9FOF - chains q and D of the 12 polymer chains in the assembly; structure by electron microscopy, 2.90 A resolution.

== Chain q ==
Protein: TAR DNA-binding protein 43
Source organism: Homo sapiens
Reference sequence: Q13148 (TADBP_HUMAN); residue numbers follow UniProt; this construct covers 282-345
Chain sequence (64 residues; numbered 282 to 345; the number before each row is that of its first residue):
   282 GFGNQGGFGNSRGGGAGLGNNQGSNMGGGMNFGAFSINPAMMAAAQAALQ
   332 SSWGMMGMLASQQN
Swiss-Prot annotation at these positions:
  - modified residue: S292 (Phosphoserine), R293 (Omega-N-methylarginine)
  - natural variant: G287 (G287S: In ALS10), G290 (G290A: In ALS10), G294 (G294A: In ALS10; G294V: In ALS10), G295 (G295R: In ALS10; G295S: In ALS10), G298 (G298S: In ALS10), A315 (A315T: In ALS10), A321 (A321V: In ALS10), Q331 (Q331K: In ALS10), S332 (S332N: In ALS10), G335 (G335D: In ALS10), M337 (M337V: In ALS10), Q343 (Q343R: In ALS10)
Reported in the primary citation:
  - post-translational modification sites: R293

== Chain D ==
Protein: Annexin A11
Source organism: Homo sapiens
Reference sequence: P50995 (ANX11_HUMAN); residues 39-74 here = UniProt positions 39-74
Chain sequence (36 residues; each row starts with the number of its first residue):
    39 LDNVATYAGQFNQDYLSGMAANMSGTFGGANMPNLY
Swiss-Prot annotation at these positions:
  - natural variant: D40 (D40G: In ALS23; D40Y: In IBMWMA)

== Chain q / chain D interface ==
Contacting residue pairs (9):
  W334(q) - N69(D)
  G335(q) - F65(D)
  M337(q) - S62(D)
  G338(q) - M61(D)
  M339(q) - A58(D)
  A341(q) - M57(D)
  S342(q) - M57(D)
  Q343(q) - S55(D)  hydrogen bond (side chain-backbone)
  Q343(q) - G56(D)
Other interface residues (no listed pair), chain D (10 interface residues in all): A59, G63

== Summary ==
8 residues of chain q and 10 residues of chain D are in contact, with 1 hydrogen bond. Its one hydrogen-bonded
contact is Q343(q)-S55(D). From the paper: a modification site at R293(q).
Chain q is TAR DNA-binding protein 43 and chain D is Annexin A11, both from Homo sapiens; the structure,
Structure of heteromeric amyloid filament of TDP-43 and AXNA11 from FTLD-TDP Type C (variant 2), was
determined by electron microscopy together with 9FOR from the same study.
